PDB entry 3RNU | X-ray diffraction, 2.50 A resolution | chains A and L of the 6 polymer chains in the assembly

# Chain A
Protein: Gamma-interferon-inducible protein 16
From: Homo sapiens
Notes: fragment: Human IFI16 HINb
UniProtKB: Q16666 (IF16_HUMAN); residue numbers follow UniProt; this construct covers 571-766
Amino-acid sequence (204 residues; row label = number of the first residue in the row):
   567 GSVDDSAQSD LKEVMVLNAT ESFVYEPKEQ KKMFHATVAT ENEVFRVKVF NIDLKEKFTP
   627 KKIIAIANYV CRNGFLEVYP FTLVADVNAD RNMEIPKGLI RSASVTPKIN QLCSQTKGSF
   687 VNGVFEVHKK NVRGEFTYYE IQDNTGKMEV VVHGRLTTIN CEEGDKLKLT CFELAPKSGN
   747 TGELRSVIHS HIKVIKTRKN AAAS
Disordered / not traced: 567-571
Construct notes: expression tag (567-570, 767-770)
From the paper describing this entry:
  - binding site for the 16-nt DNA strand: Lys-663, Arg-667, Lys-732, Lys-734, Arg-764

# Chain L
Molecule: 16-nt DNA strand
Sequence (16 nucleotides; each row starts with the number of its first residue):
     1 TCTCTCTTTG ATGGCC

# How chain A and chain L interact
Residue-residue contacts - 4 pairs, chain A then chain L:
  Lys-663(A) / DT3(L)  salt bridge to the phosphate
  Arg-667(A) / DT1(L)  sugar contact
  Arg-667(A) / DC2(L)  salt bridge to the phosphate
  Arg-764(A) / DT8(L)  salt bridge to the phosphate
Interface residues without a listed pair, chain A (4 interface residues in all): Gly-664

# Overview
Chain A and chain L each contribute 4 residues to their interface; the contacts include 3 salt bridges. Among
the polar pairs are Lys-663(A)/DT3(L), Arg-667(A)/DC2(L) and Arg-764(A)/DT8(L). From the paper: a binding site
for the 16-nt DNA strand at Lys-663(A), Arg-667(A) and Lys-732(A) among others.
Here chain A is Gamma-interferon-inducible protein 16 (Homo sapiens) and chain L is a 16-nt DNA strand. Entry
3RNU (Structural Basis of Cytosolic DNA Sensing by Innate Immune Receptors) was determined by X-ray
diffraction (same publication as 3RLN, 3RLO, 3RN2 and 3RN5).
